8TB6 - chain A; structure by X-ray diffraction, 1.96 A resolution.

== Chain A ==
Molecule: Non-receptor tyrosine-protein kinase TYK2
Source organism: Homo sapiens
Notes: EC 2.7.10.2
Reference sequence: P29597 (TYK2_HUMAN); numbering as in UniProt (aligned over 566-870)
Amino-acid sequence (326 residues; each row starts with the number of its first residue):
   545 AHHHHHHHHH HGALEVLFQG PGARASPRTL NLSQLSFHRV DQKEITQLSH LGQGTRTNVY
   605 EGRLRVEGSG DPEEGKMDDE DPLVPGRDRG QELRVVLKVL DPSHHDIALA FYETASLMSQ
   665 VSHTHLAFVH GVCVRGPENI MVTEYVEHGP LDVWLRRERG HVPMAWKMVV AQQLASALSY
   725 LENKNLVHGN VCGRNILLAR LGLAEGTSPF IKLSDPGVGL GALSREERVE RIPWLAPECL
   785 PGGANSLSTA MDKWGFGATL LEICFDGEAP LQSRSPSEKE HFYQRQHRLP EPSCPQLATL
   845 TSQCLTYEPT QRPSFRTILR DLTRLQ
Not modelled in the structure: 545-571, 574-575, 610-636, 786-791, 870
Differences from the reference sequence: expression tag (545-565)
Residues lining bound ligands: Compound14 (ZOI; N-[(3M)-3-{6-[(3R)-3-methoxyoxolan-3-yl]pyridin-2-yl}-1-methyl-1H-pyrrolo[2,3-c]pyridin-5-yl]urea): L595, G596, Q597, G598, T601, V603, V640, K642, A671, T687, E688, Y689, V690, G693, P694, R738, N739, L741, S758
UniProt features mapped onto this chain:
  - modified residue: Y604 (Phosphotyrosine)
  - natural variant: H732 (H732R: In a colorectal adenocarcinoma sample)

== In short ==
Ligands of chain A: Compound14.
Chain A is Non-receptor tyrosine-protein kinase TYK2 (Homo sapiens); the structure, TYK2 JH2 bound to
Compound14, was determined by X-ray diffraction (same publication as 8TB5).
